PDB entry 8E9I | electron microscopy, 2.80 A resolution | chains N and M of the 15 polymer chains in the assembly

[Chain N]
Protein: NADH-quinone oxidoreductase subunit N
Source organism: Mycolicibacterium smegmatis MC2 155
Notes: EC 7.1.1.-
UniProtKB: A0QU23 (A0QU23_MYCS2); numbering as in UniProt (aligned over 1-521)
Chain sequence (521 residues; row label = number of the first residue in the row):
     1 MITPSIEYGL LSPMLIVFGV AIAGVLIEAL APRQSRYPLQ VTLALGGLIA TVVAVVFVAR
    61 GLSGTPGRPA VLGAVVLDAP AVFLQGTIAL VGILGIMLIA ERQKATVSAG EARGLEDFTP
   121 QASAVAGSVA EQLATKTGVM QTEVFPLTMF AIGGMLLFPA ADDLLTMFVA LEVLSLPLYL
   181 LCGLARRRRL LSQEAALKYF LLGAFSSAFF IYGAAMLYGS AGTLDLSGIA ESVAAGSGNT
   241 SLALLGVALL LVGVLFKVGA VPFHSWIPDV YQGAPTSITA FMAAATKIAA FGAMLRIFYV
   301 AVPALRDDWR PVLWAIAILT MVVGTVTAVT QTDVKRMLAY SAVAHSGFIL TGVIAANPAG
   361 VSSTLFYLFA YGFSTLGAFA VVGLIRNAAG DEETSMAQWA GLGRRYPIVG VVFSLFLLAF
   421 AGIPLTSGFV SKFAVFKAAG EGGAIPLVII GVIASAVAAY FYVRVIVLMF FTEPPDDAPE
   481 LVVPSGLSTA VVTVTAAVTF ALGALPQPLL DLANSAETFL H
Not modelled in the structure: 1-2, 521

[Chain M]
Protein: NADH-quinone oxidoreductase, M subunit
Source organism: Mycolicibacterium smegmatis MC2 155
Notes: EC 1.6.99.5
UniProtKB: A0QU24 (A0QU24_MYCS2); numbering as in UniProt (aligned over 1-529)
Chain sequence (529 residues; row label = number of the first residue in the row):
     1 MVSTFPWLTV LWAVPVVGAA VVILLPAAQQ VLAKWLALAV SVLTLAVTAV VAIGFDPAAA
    61 QYQFVESHRW IPSFGTGYIL GVDGIALALV VLTAVLVPLL IIAGWNDASR QTGLAGRSVQ
   121 AYLALTLAVE GMVLMSLVAL DILLFYVFFE AMLIPMYFLI GGFGGENRSR AAVKFLLYNL
   181 FGGLIMLAAV IGLYVVTAGS DAFAAGTFDF REIVAAVSSG EFAVNPAIMN FLFLGFMFAF
   241 AVKAPLWPFH RWLPDAAVEA TPASAVLMMA VMDKVGTFGM LRYCLQLFPD ASTYFRPVVI
   301 TLAAIGIVYG AVLAIGQTDV MRLIAYTSIS HFGFIILGIF VMTSQGQSGS TLYMINHGIS
   361 TAALFLIAGF LVSRRGSRLI DSYGGVQKVA PVLAGTFLVA GLATLSLPGL APFISEFLVL
   421 IGTFTRYPVV AVFAATALVL SAVYILWTYQ RMMTGPVRDG IGDGDRPVRD LVPRELVVVA
   481 PLLALLLVLG IYPKPALDVI NPAVEHTLTT IGQTDPEPTV PPTIAEGAR
Not modelled in the structure: 1-3, 522-529
Residues lining bound ligands: XP2 ((2R)-3-{[(R)-hydroxy({(1S,2R,3R,4R,5S,6S)-3,4,5-trihydroxy-2-(alpha-D-mannopyranosyloxy)-6-[(6-O-undecanoyl-beta-D-mannopyranosyl)oxy]cyclohexyl}oxy)phosphoryl]oxy}-2-(octanoyloxy)propyl undecanoate): Ile315, Val439, Leu440, Val443, Trp447, Gln450

[Chain N / chain M interface]
Residue-residue contacts (60; chain N residue first):
  Arg404(N) with Gln111(M), hydrogen bond; Thr112(M), hydrogen bond (side chain-backbone); Leu114(M), hydrogen bond (backbone-backbone)
  Pro407(N) with Leu114(M), hydrophobic; Ala115(M), hydrophobic
  Leu418(N) with Ile154(M), hydrophobic
  Ile423(N) with Ile154(M), hydrophobic; Leu180(M), hydrophobic
  Pro424(N) with Val147(M); Glu150(M)
  Leu425(N) with Met132(M), hydrophobic; Val147(M), hydrophobic; Ala151(M), hydrophobic
  Phe429(N) with Tyr146(M), hydrophobic; Val147(M), hydrophobic
  Val430(N) with Phe74(M), hydrophobic
  Phe433(N) with Phe74(M), hydrophobic; Leu143(M), hydrophobic; Leu187(M), hydrophobic; Ile191(M), hydrophobic; Phe208(M), hydrophobic
  Ala434(N) with Phe74(M), hydrophobic
  Phe436(N) with Ile191(M), hydrophobic
  Lys437(N) with Ile191(M); Tyr194(M)
  Gly440(N) with Val195(M)
  Glu441(N) with Val195(M)
  Val452(N) with Leu184(M); Ile185(M); Ala188(M), hydrophobic
  Ser455(N) with Leu184(M)
  Ala456(N) with Phe181(M), hydrophobic; Leu184(M)
  Ala459(N) with Leu177(M); Leu180(M), hydrophobic
  Tyr460(N) with Leu177(M), hydrophobic
  Val463(N) with Tyr157(M), hydrogen bond (backbone-side chain); Leu176(M), hydrophobic
  Ile466(N) with Tyr157(M); Phe158(M), hydrophobic
  Val467(N) with Tyr157(M), hydrogen bond (backbone-side chain); Ser169(M); Val173(M), hydrophobic
  Phe470(N) with Leu114(M), hydrophobic; Phe158(M), hydrophobic
  Phe471(N) with Tyr157(M); Phe158(M), hydrophobic; Gly161(M); Gly162(M); Arg168(M), hydrogen bond (backbone-side chain)
  Ala504(N) with Trp70(M), hydrogen bond (backbone-side chain)
  Pro506(N) with Ile71(M), hydrophobic
  Gln507(N) with Trp70(M); Ile71(M); Pro72(M); Ser73(M)
  Leu510(N) with Ile71(M), hydrophobic; Ser73(M); Phe74(M), hydrophobic
  Asn514(N) with Ser73(M), hydrogen bond
Interface residues without a listed pair, chain N (31 interface residues in all): Ser414, Val448
Interface residues without a listed pair, chain M (40 interface residues in all): Gly113, Ser118, Phe163, Ala172, Val190

[Summary]
Chain N and chain M form an interface of 31 and 40 residues respectively; the contacts include 8 hydrogen
bonds. Polar contacts include Arg404(N)-Gln111(M), Arg404(N)-Thr112(M) and Val463(N)-Tyr157(M). Ligands of
chain M: compound XP2.
Chain N is NADH-quinone oxidoreductase subunit N and chain M is NADH-quinone oxidoreductase, M subunit, both
from Mycolicibacterium smegmatis MC2 155; the structure, Mycobacterial respiratory complex I, semi-inserted
quinone, was determined by electron microscopy together with 8E9G and 8E9H from the same study.
